Entry 1Q5E (X-ray diffraction, 2.65 A resolution); this record covers chain A.

# Chain A
Molecule: P450 epoxidase
From: Sorangium cellulosum
Reference sequence: Q9KIZ4 (C167_POLCB); residues 1-419 here = UniProt positions 1-419
Sequence (419 residues; each row starts with the number of its first residue):
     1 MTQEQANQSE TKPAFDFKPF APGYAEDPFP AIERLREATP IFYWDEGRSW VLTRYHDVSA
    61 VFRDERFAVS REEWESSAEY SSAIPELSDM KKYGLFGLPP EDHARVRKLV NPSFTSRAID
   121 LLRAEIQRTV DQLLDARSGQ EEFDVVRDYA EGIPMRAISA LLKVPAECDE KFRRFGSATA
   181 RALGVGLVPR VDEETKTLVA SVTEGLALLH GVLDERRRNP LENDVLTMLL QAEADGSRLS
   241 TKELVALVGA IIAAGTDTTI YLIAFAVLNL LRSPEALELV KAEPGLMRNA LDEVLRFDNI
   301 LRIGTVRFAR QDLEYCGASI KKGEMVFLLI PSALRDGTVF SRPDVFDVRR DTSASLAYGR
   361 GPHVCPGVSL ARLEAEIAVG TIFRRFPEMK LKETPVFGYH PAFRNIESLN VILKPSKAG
Disordered / not traced: 1-12, 417-419
UniProt features mapped onto this chain:
  - binding site (substrate): Ala180, Gly304
  - binding site (heme): Cys365
Ion coordination: heme Fe near Cys365 (its only coordinating residue here)
Small-molecule neighbours: heme (HEM): Phe62, Leu95, Phe96, His103, Arg107, Phe114, Ile158, Ile251, Ala254, Gly255, Thr258, Thr259, Leu262, Leu295, Ile300, Thr305, Arg307, Ala357, Tyr358, Gly359, His363, Val364, Cys365, Pro366, Gly367, Leu370, Ala371, Glu374

# Summary
Bound to chain A: heme. Curated annotation (UniProt) lists substrate-binding residues Ala180 and Gly304 and
heme-binding residue Cys365.
Chain A is P450 epoxidase (Sorangium cellulosum); the structure, Substrate-free Cytochrome P450epoK, was
determined by X-ray diffraction, deposited together with 1PKF and 1Q5D.
